Entry 2WA7 (X-ray diffraction, 1.85 A resolution); this record covers chain A.

[Chain A]
Protein: Filamin-B
From: Homo sapiens
Notes: fragment: actin-binding domain, residues 2-242
UniProt: O75369 (FLNB_HUMAN); residue numbers follow UniProt; this construct covers 2-242
Chain sequence (245 residues; each row starts with the number of its first residue; numbers below 1 keep their minus sign (Gly-2 is residue -2)):
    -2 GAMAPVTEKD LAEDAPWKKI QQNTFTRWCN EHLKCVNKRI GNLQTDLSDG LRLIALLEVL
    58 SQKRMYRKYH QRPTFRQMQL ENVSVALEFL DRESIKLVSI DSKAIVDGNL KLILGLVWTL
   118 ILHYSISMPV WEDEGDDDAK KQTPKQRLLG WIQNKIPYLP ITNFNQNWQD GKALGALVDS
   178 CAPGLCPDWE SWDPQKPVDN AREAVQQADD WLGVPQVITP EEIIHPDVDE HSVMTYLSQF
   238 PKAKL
Unresolved in the structure: -2 to 11, 133-136, 241-242
Construct notes: engineered mutation Val202 (Met in O75369)
UniProt features mapped onto this chain:
  - modified residue: Thr216 (Phosphothreonine)
  - natural variant: Phe161 (F161C: In LRS), Gly168 (G168S: In LRS), Leu171 (L171R: In BOOMD), Ala173 (A173V: In AO1), Ser188 (S188P: In AO1), Val202 (M202V: In AO1 and AO3; this construct carries the variant), Glu227 (E227K: In LRS), Leu234 (L234V: In LRS), Ser235 (S235P: In BOOMD)
Small-molecule neighbours:
  - carbonate ion (CO3), molecule 1: Thr42, Asp43, Asp46, Arg49
  - carbonate ion (CO3), molecule 2: Trp128, Glu129, Asp130, Trp148, Phe237, Pro238
  - carbonate ion (CO3), molecule 3: Trp189, Asp196, Asn197, Glu200

[Summary]
Ligands of chain A: 3 copies of carbonate ion.
Chain A is Filamin-B (Homo sapiens); the structure, Structure of the M202V mutant of human filamin b actin
binding domain at 1.85 Angstrom resolution, was determined by X-ray diffraction together with 2WA5 and 2WA6
from the same study.
